6MRH - chain A; structure by X-ray diffraction, 2.02 A resolution.

[Chain A]
Protein: Cysteine desulfurase
From: Escherichia coli (strain K12)
Notes: EC 2.8.1.7, 4.4.1.16
Reference sequence: P77444 (SUFS_ECOLI); residues 1-406 here = UniProt positions 1-406
Sequence (420 residues; numbered -13 to 406; the number before each row is that of its first residue; numbers below 1 keep their minus sign (Met-13 is residue -13)):
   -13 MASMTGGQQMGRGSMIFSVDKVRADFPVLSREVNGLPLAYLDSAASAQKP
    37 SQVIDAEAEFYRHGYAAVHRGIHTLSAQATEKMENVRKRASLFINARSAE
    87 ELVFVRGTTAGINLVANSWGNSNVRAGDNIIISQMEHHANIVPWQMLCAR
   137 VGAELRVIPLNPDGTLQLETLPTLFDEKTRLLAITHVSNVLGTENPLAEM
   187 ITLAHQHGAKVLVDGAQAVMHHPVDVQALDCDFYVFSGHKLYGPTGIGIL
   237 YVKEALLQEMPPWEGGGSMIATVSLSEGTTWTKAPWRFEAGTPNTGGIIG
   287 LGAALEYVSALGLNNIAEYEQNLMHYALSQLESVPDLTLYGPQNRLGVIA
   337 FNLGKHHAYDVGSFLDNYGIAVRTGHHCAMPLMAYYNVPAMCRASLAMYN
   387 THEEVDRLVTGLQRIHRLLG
Unresolved in the structure: -13 to 1
Differences from the reference sequence: expression tag (-13 to 0); engineered mutation Ala96 (Glu in P77444)
Modified / non-standard residues: Cys364 (S-mercaptocysteine; CSS)
Curated features (UniProtKB/Swiss-Prot):
  - active site: Cys364 (Cysteine persulfide intermediate)
  - modified residue: Lys226 (N6-(pyridoxal phosphate)lysine)
  - mutagenesis: His55 (H55A: No effect), His123 (H123A: Loss of function; possibly due to destabilization of PLP in the active site), Cys364 (C364A: Abolishes activity towards L-cysteine but not towards selenocysteine), Arg379 (R379A: Loss of function)
Glycans and other covalent adducts: pyridoxal phosphate (PLP) linked to Lys226
Residues lining bound ligands: pyridoxal phosphate (PLP): Gly93, Thr94, Thr95, His123, Ala125, Thr171, Val173, Asn175, Asp200, Ala202, Gln203, Ser223, His225, Gly277, Thr278
From the paper describing this entry:
  - conformationally variable residues (loop rearrangement, side-chain flip): Arg92, Met255 to Pro271, Arg359, Cys364
  - mutagenesis - E96A: decreased catalytic activity on SufE (citing earlier work)
  - mutagenesis - H55A: increased catalytic activity on cysteine
  - mutagenesis - H55A: increased catalytic activity on SufE
  - mutagenesis - R92A (2.5 to 3-fold): decreased catalytic activity on both substrates

[Summary]
Covalently linked pyridoxal phosphate: at Lys226. Curated annotation (UniProt) lists active-site residue
Cys364 and 4 mutagenesis sites. From the paper: E96A reduces catalytic activity on SufE; conformational
variability at Arg92, Met255 and Arg359 among others; 3 substitutions were tested in all.
Chain A is Cysteine desulfurase (Escherichia coli (strain K12)); the structure, E. coli cysteine desulfurase
SufS E96A with a cysteine persulfide intermediate, was determined by X-ray diffraction together with 6MR2,
6MR6, 6MRE and 6MRI from the same study.
